Entry 8CEA (electron microscopy, 3.94 A resolution); this record covers chains A and C of the 6 polymer chains in the assembly.

# Chain A
Protein: Cytochrome c biogenesis ATP-binding export protein CcmA
Organism: Escherichia coli K-12
Notes: EC 7.6.2.5
Reference sequence: P33931 (CCMA_ECOLI); numbering as in UniProt (aligned over 1-207)
Amino-acid sequence (218 residues; numbered -10 to 207; the number before each row is that of its first residue; numbers below 1 keep their minus sign (Met-10 is residue -10)):
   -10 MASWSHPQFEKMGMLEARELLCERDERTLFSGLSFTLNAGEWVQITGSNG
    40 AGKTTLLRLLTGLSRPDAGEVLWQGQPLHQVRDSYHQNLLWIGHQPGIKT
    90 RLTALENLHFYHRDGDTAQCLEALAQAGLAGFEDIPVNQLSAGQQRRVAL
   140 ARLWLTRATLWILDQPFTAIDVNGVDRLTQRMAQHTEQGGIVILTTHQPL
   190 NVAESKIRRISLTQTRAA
Disordered / not traced: -10 to 0, 204-207
Construct notes: initiating methionine (-10); expression tag (-9 to 0); conflict Gln154 (Glu in P33931)
Curated features (UniProtKB/Swiss-Prot):
  - binding site (ATP): Gly36 to Thr43

# Chain C
Protein: Heme exporter protein C
Organism: Escherichia coli K-12
Reference sequence: P0ABM1 (CCMC_ECOLI); numbering as in UniProt (aligned over 1-245)
Amino-acid sequence (245 residues; numbered 1 to 245; the number before each row is that of its first residue):
     1 MWKTLHQLAIPPRLYQICGWFIPWLAIASVVVLTVGWIWGFGFAPADYQQ
    51 GNSYRIIYLHVPAAIWSMGIYASMAVAAFIGLVWQMKMANLAVAAMAPIG
   101 AVFTFIALVTGSAWGKPMWGTWWVWDARLTSELVLLFLYVGVIALWHAFD
   151 DRRLAGRAAGILVLIGVVNLPIIHYSVEWWNTLHQGSTRMQQSIDPAMRS
   201 PLRWSIFGFLLLSATLTLMRMRNLILLMEKRRPWVSELILKRGRK
Disordered / not traced: 1-2, 244-245

# How chain A and chain C interact
Pairs across the interface (6; chain A residue first):
  Asp14(A) - Asp151(C)
  Glu15(A) - Arg231(C)  salt bridge
  Glu15(A) - Arg232(C)
  Arg16(A) - Arg232(C)
  Arg54(A) - Gln85(C)
  Arg54(A) - Arg157(C)
Other interface residues (no listed pair), chain C (6 interface residues in all): Arg153

# Summary
The interface between chain A and chain C involves 4 residues on one side and 6 on the other, with 1 salt
bridge. The salt-bridged pair is Glu15(A)-Arg231(C). From UniProt: 8 ATP-binding residues on chain A.
Here chain A is Cytochrome c biogenesis ATP-binding export protein CcmA and chain C is Heme exporter protein
C, both from Escherichia coli K-12. Entry 8CEA (Cytochrome c maturation complex CcmABCD, E154Q) was determined
by electron microscopy, deposited together with 8CE1, 8CE5 and 8CE8.
